Entry 1N8R (X-ray diffraction, 3.00 A resolution); this record covers chains A and 4 of the 30 polymer chains in the assembly.

== Chain A ==
Molecule: 23S ribosomal RNA
Source organism: Haloarcula marismortui
Sequence (2922 nucleotides; row label = number of the first residue in the row):
     2 UUGGCUACUAUGCCAGCUGGUGGAUUGCUCGGCUCAGGCGCUGAUGAAGG
    52 ACGUGCCAAGCUGCGAUAAGCCAUGGGGAGCCGCACGGAGGCGAAGAACC
   102 AUGGAUUUCCGAAUGAGAAUCUCUCUAACAAUUGCUUCGCGCAAUGAGGA
   152 ACCCCGAGAACUGAAACAUCUCAGUAUCGGGAGGAACAGAAAACGCAAUG
   202 UGAUGUCGUUAGUAACCGCGAGUGAACGCGAUACAGCCCAAACCGAAGCC
   252 CUCACGGGCAAUGUGGUGUCAGGGCUACCUCUCAUCAGCCGACCGUCUCG
   302 ACGAAGUCUCUUGGAACAGAGCGUGAUACAGGGUGACAACCCCGUACUCG
   352 AGACCAGUACGACGUGCGGUAGUGCCAGAGUAGCGGGGGUUGGAUAUCCC
   402 UCGCGAAUAACGCAGGCAUCGACUGCGAAGGCUAAACACAACCUGAGACC
   452 GAUAGUGAACAAGUAGUGUGAACGAACGCUGCAAAGUACCCUCAGAAGGG
   502 AGGCGAAAUAGAGCAUGAAAUCAGUUGGCGAUCGAGCGACAGGGCAUACA
   552 AGGUCCCUCGACGAAUGACCGACGCGCGAGCGUCCAGUAAGACUCACGGG
   602 AAGCCGAUGUUCUGUCGUACGUUUUGAAAAACGAGCCAGGGAGUGUGUCU
   652 GCAUGGCAAGUCUAACCGGAGUAUCCGGGGAGGCACAGGGAAACCGACAU
   702 GGCCGCAGGGCUUUGCCCGAGGGCCGCCGUCUUCAAGGGCGGGGAGCCAU
   752 GUGGACACGACCCGAAUCCGGACGAUCUACGCAUGGACAAGAUGAAGCGU
   802 GCCGAAAGGCACGUGGAAGUCUGUUAGAGUUGGUGUCCUACAAUACCCUC
   852 UCGUGAUCUAUGUGUAGGGGUGAAAGGCCCAUCGAGUCCGGCAACAGCUG
   902 GUUCCAAUCGAAACAUGUCGAAGCAUGACCUCCGCCGAGGUAGUCUGUGA
   952 GGUAGAGCGACCGAUUGGUGUGUCCGCCUCCGAGAGGAGUCGGCACACCU
  1002 GUCAAACUCCAAACUUACAGACGCCGUUUGACGCGGGGAUUCCGGUGCGC
  1052 GGGGUAAGCCUGUGUACCAGGAGGGGAACAACCCAGAGAUAGGUUAAGGU
  1102 CCCCAAGUGUGGAUUAAGUGUAAUCCUCUGAAGGUGGUCUCGAGCCCUAG
  1152 ACAGCCGGGAGGUGAGCUUAGAAGCAGCUACCCUCUAAGAAAAGCGUAAC
  1202 AGCUUACCGGCCGAGGUUUGAGGCGCCCAAAAUGAUCGGGACUCAAAUCC
  1252 ACCACCGAGACCUGUCCGUACCACUCAUACUGGUAAUCGAGUAGAUUGGC
  1302 GCUCUAAUUGGAUGGAAGUAGGGGUGAAAACUCCUAUGGACCGAUUAGUG
  1352 ACGAAAAUCCUGGCCAUAGUAGCAGCGAUAGUCGGGUGAGAACCCCGACG
  1402 GCCUAAUGGAUAAGGGUUCCUCAGCACUGCUGAUCAGCUGAGGGUUAGCC
  1452 GGUCCUAAGUCAUACCGCAACUCGACUAUGACGAAAUGGGAAACGGGUUA
  1502 AUAUUCCCGUGCCACUAUGCAGUGAAAGUUGACGCCCUGGGGUCGAUCAC
  1552 GCUGGGCAUUCGCCCAGUCGAACCGUCCAACUCCGUGGAAGCCGUAAUGG
  1602 CAGGAAGCGGACGAACGGCGGCAUAGGGAAACGUGAUUCAACCUGGGGCC
  1652 CAUGAAAAGACGAGCAUAGUGUCCGUACCGAGAACCGACACAGGUGUCCA
  1702 UGGCGGCGAAAGCCAAGGCCUGUCGGGAGCAACCAACGUUAGGGAAUUCG
  1752 GCAAGUUAGUCCCGUACCUUCGGAAGAAGGGAUGCCUGCUCCGGAACGGA
  1802 GCAGGUCGCAGUGACUCGGAAGCUCGGACUGUCUAGUAACAACAUAGGUG
  1852 ACCGCAAAUCCGCAAGGACUCGUACGGUCACUGAAUCCUGCCCAGUGCAG
  1902 GUAUCUGAACACCUCGUACAAGAGGACGAAGGACCUGUCAACGGCGGGGG
  1952 UAACUAUGACCCUCUUAAGGUAGCGUAGUACCUUGCCGCAUCAGUAGCGG
  2002 CUUGCAUGAAUGGAUUAACCAGAGCUUCACUGUCCCAACGUUGGGCCCGG
  2052 UGAACUGUACAUUCCAGUGCGGAGUCUGGAGACACCCAGGGGGAAGCGAA
  2102 GACCCUAUGGAGCUUUACUGCAGGCUGUCGCUGAGACGUGGUCGCCGAUG
  2152 UGCAGCAUAGGUAGGAGACACUACACAGGUACCCGCGCUAGCGGGCCACC
  2202 GAGUCAACAGUGAAAUACUACCCGUCGGUGACUGCGACUCUCACUCCGGG
  2252 AGGAGGACACCGAUAGCCGGGCAGUUUGACUGGGGCGGUACGCGCUCGAA
  2302 AAGAUAUCGAGCGCGCCCUAUGGCUAUCUCAGCCGGGACAGAGACCCGGC
  2352 GAAGAGUGCAAGAGCAAAAGAUAGCUUGACAGUGUUCUUCCCAACGAGGA
  2402 ACGCUGACGCGAAAGCGUGGUCUAGCGAACCAAUUAGCCUGCUUGAUGCG
  2452 GGCAAUUGAUGACAGAAAAGCUACCCUAGGGAUAACAGAGUCGUCACUCG
  2502 CAAGAGCACAUAUCGACCGAGUGGCUUGCUACCUCGAUGUCGGUUCCCUC
  2552 CAUCCUGCCCGUGCAGAAGCGGGCAAGGGUGAGGUUGUUCGCCUAUUAAA
  2602 GGAGGUCGUGAGCUGGGUUUAGACCGUCGUGAGACAGGUCGGCUGCUAUC
  2652 UACUGGGUGUGUAAUGGUGUCUGACAAGAACGACCGUAUAGUACGAGAGG
  2702 AACUACGGUUGGUGGCCACUGGUGUACCGGUUGUUCGAGAGAGCACGUGC
  2752 CGGGUAGCCACGCCACACGGGGUAAGAGCUGAACGCAUCUAAGCUCGAAA
  2802 CCCACUUGGAAAAGAGACACCGCCGAGGUCCCGCGUACAAGACGCGGUCG
  2852 AUAGACUCGGGGUGUGCGCGUCGAGGUAACGAGACGUUAAGCCCACGAGC
  2902 ACUAACAGACCAAAGCCAUCAU
Not modelled in the structure: 2-9, 126-127, 715, 971-998, 1560, 1952-1963, 2137-2236, 2339-2343, 2665-2666, 2915-2923
Ion coordination: Mg2+ site 1 near G28 (its only coordinating residue here); Na+ site 1: C40, G41; Na+ site 2: G56, A59, G61; Na+ site 3 near U108 (its only coordinating residue here); Mg2+ site 2 near U115 (its only coordinating residue here); Na+ site 4: C141, G142; Na+ site 5 near U146 (its only coordinating residue here); Mg2+ site 3: C162, U2276; K+: C162, U163, U172; Mg2+ site 4: A165, A167, C168; Na+ site 6: A165, A166, A167; Mg2+ site 5: A166, G219; 62 more Na+ sites not listed; 97 more Mg2+ sites not listed
Ligand contacts: virginiamycin m1 (VIR): G2102, A2103, C2104, A2474, A2486, C2487, A2538, U2539, G2540, U2620

== Chain 4 ==
Name: 50S ribosomal protein L44E
Source organism: Haloarcula marismortui
UniProtKB: P32411 (RL44_HALMA); numbering as in UniProt (aligned over 1-92)
Sequence (92 residues; row label = number of the first residue in the row):
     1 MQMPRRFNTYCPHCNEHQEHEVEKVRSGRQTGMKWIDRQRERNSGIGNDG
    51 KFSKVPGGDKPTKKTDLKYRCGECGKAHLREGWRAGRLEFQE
Ion coordination: Cd2+ near Cys14 (its only coordinating residue here); Mg2+: Gly45, Gly47, Asp49

== How chain A and chain 4 interact ==
Contacting residue pairs (117):
  A169(A) - Asn48(4)  hydrogen bond to the sugar
  U170(A) - Asn48(4)  sugar contact
  U170(A) - Gly50(4)  hydrogen bond to the sugar
  C218(A) - Trp35(4)  phosphate contact
  C218(A) - Gln39(4)  hydrogen bond to the phosphate
  C218(A) - Asn43(4)  hydrogen bond to the phosphate
  G219(A) - Gln39(4)  hydrogen bond to the phosphate
  G219(A) - Lys51(4)  phosphate contact
  G219(A) - Lys54(4)  hydrogen bond to the sugar
  C220(A) - Trp35(4)  base contact
  G389(A) - Ile46(4)  phosphate contact
  G390(A) - Gly45(4)  phosphate contact
  G390(A) - Ile46(4)  hydrogen bond to the phosphate
  A395(A) - Trp35(4)  phosphate contact
  A395(A) - Arg42(4)  phosphate contact
  U396(A) - Trp35(4)  phosphate contact
  U396(A) - Arg38(4)  salt bridge to the phosphate
  U396(A) - Arg42(4)  salt bridge to the phosphate
  C735(A) - Asn15(4)  hydrogen bond to the base
  A1922(A) - Met33(4)  sugar contact
  G1923(A) - Thr31(4)  hydrogen bond to the sugar
  G1923(A) - Gly32(4)  sugar contact
  G1923(A) - Met33(4)  sugar contact
  A1924(A) - Arg29(4)  phosphate contact
  A1924(A) - Gln30(4)  sugar contact
  G1925(A) - Arg29(4)  salt bridge to the phosphate
  U2120(A) - Asn48(4)  hydrogen bond to the sugar
  G2121(A) - Gly47(4)  sugar contact
  G2316(A) - Pro61(4)  sugar contact
  C2317(A) - Pro61(4)  phosphate contact
  C2317(A) - Thr62(4)  hydrogen bond to the phosphate
  C2317(A) - Arg84(4)  salt bridge to the phosphate
  C2318(A) - Arg84(4)  phosphate contact
  C2318(A) - Ala85(4)  phosphate contact
  C2318(A) - Gly86(4)  hydrogen bond to the phosphate
  C2319(A) - Met1(4)  hydrogen bond to the phosphate
  U2320(A) - Met1(4)  phosphate contact
  U2320(A) - Gln2(4)  hydrogen bond to the phosphate
  U2320(A) - Met3(4)  sugar contact
  U2320(A) - Pro4(4)  sugar contact
  U2320(A) - Gln91(4)  hydrogen bond to the sugar
  A2321(A) - Gln91(4)  hydrogen bond to the phosphate
  U2378(A) - Phe7(4)  sugar contact
  U2378(A) - Asn8(4)  hydrogen bond to the phosphate
  G2379(A) - Thr9(4)  hydrogen bond to the phosphate
  G2379(A) - His17(4)  salt bridge to the phosphate
  A2380(A) - Trp83(4)  base contact
  C2381(A) - Thr9(4)  sugar contact
  C2381(A) - Tyr10(4)  sugar contact
  C2381(A) - His17(4)  base contact
  C2381(A) - Arg80(4)  hydrogen bond to the sugar
  A2382(A) - Tyr10(4)  sugar contact
  A2382(A) - Pro12(4)  sugar contact
  A2382(A) - Arg80(4)  salt bridge to the phosphate
  G2407(A) - Tyr10(4)  hydrogen bond to the sugar
  G2407(A) - Asn15(4)  hydrogen bond to the sugar
  A2408(A) - Tyr10(4)  sugar contact
  A2408(A) - Asn15(4)  sugar contact
  A2408(A) - Glu16(4)  sugar contact
  A2408(A) - His17(4)  hydrogen bond to the sugar
  C2409(A) - His17(4)  hydrogen bond to the sugar
  G2426(A) - Arg84(4)  phosphate contact
  C2427(A) - Lys60(4)  base contact
  C2427(A) - Arg84(4)  salt bridge to the phosphate
  G2428(A) - Lys60(4)  hydrogen bond to the base
  G2428(A) - Lys64(4)  salt bridge to the phosphate
  G2428(A) - Arg84(4)  salt bridge to the phosphate
  C2431(A) - Lys51(4)  hydrogen bond to the sugar
  C2432(A) - Ile36(4)  phosphate contact
  A2433(A) - Gln30(4)  hydrogen bond to the sugar
  A2433(A) - Lys34(4)  phosphate contact
  A2433(A) - Ile36(4)  phosphate contact
  A2434(A) - Ser27(4)  sugar contact
  A2434(A) - Gly28(4)  hydrogen bond to the phosphate
  A2434(A) - Gln30(4)  phosphate contact
  A2434(A) - Lys34(4)  phosphate contact
  U2435(A) - Val25(4)  sugar contact
  U2435(A) - Arg26(4)  sugar contact
  U2435(A) - Gly28(4)  phosphate contact
  U2435(A) - Lys68(4)  hydrogen bond to the phosphate
  U2435(A) - Leu79(4)  base contact
  U2436(A) - Lys68(4)  salt bridge to the phosphate
  U2436(A) - Ala77(4)  hydrogen bond to the sugar
  U2436(A) - His78(4)  sugar contact
  U2436(A) - Leu79(4)  sugar contact
  A2437(A) - His13(4)  sugar contact
  A2437(A) - Ala77(4)  phosphate contact
  G2438(A) - Lys76(4)  salt bridge to the phosphate
  C2450(A) - Met33(4)  phosphate contact
  G2451(A) - Thr31(4)  hydrogen bond to the phosphate
  G2451(A) - Met33(4)  phosphate contact
  G2451(A) - Lys34(4)  salt bridge to the phosphate
  G2451(A) - Arg38(4)  hydrogen bond to the sugar
  G2452(A) - Trp35(4)  phosphate contact
  A2456(A) - Leu79(4)  base contact
  U2457(A) - Leu79(4)  base contact
  U2457(A) - Arg80(4)  sugar contact
  U2457(A) - Glu81(4)  phosphate contact
  U2457(A) - Gly82(4)  hydrogen bond to the phosphate
  U2458(A) - Lys64(4)  phosphate contact
  U2458(A) - Thr65(4)  sugar contact
  U2458(A) - Asp66(4)  sugar contact
  U2458(A) - Gly82(4)  hydrogen bond to the phosphate
  G2459(A) - Lys63(4)  hydrogen bond to the phosphate
  G2459(A) - Lys64(4)  hydrogen bond to the phosphate
  A2460(A) - Gly58(4)  sugar contact
  A2460(A) - Asp59(4)  phosphate contact
  A2460(A) - Lys60(4)  hydrogen bond to the phosphate
  A2460(A) - Lys63(4)  salt bridge to the phosphate
  U2461(A) - Asp59(4)  phosphate contact
  U2461(A) - Lys60(4)  salt bridge to the phosphate
  G2462(A) - Lys60(4)  hydrogen bond to the base
  G2462(A) - Pro61(4)  base contact
  A2468(A) - Asn48(4)  hydrogen bond to the base
  A2468(A) - Gly50(4)  hydrogen bond to the base
  A2468(A) - Ser53(4)  base contact
  A2468(A) - Lys54(4)  salt bridge to the phosphate
Other interface residues (no listed pair), chain A (53 interface residues in all): C2122
Other interface residues (no listed pair), chain 4 (62 interface residues in all): Ser44, Asp49, Arg70

== In short ==
53 residues of chain A face 62 of chain 4 across their interface, with 39 hydrogen bonds and 15 salt bridges.
Polar pairs include C735(A)-Asn15(4), G2428(A)-Lys60(4) and G2462(A)-Lys60(4). Chain A binds virginiamycin m1.
The Na+ site 1 is built by C40(A) and G41(A).
Here chain A is 23S ribosomal RNA and chain 4 is 50S ribosomal protein L44E, both from Haloarcula marismortui.
Entry 1N8R (Structure of large ribosomal subunit in complex with virginiamycin M) was determined by X-ray
diffraction, deposited together with 1K73, 1KC8 and 1NJI.
